Entry 9F3R (electron microscopy, 4.30 A resolution (low resolution: residue-level contacts below are approximate; hydrogen-bond / salt-bridge calls are withheld)); this record covers chains T and C of the 14 polymer chains in the assembly.

== Chain T ==
Protein: Microtubule-associated protein RP/EB family member 3
Source organism: Homo sapiens
Reference sequence: Q9UPY8 (MARE3_HUMAN); residue numbers follow UniProt; this construct covers 1-131
Chain sequence (131 residues; numbered 1 to 131; the number before each row is that of its first residue):
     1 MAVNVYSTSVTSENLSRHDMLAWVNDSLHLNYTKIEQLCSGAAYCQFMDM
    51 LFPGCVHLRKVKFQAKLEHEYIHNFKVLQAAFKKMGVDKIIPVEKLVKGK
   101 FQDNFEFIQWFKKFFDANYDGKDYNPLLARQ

== Chain C ==
Protein: Detyrosinated tubulin alpha-1B chain
Source organism: Homo sapiens
Reference sequence: P68363 (TBA1B_HUMAN); residue numbers follow UniProt; this construct covers 1-37, 47-441
Chain sequence (453 residues; each row starts with the number of its first residue; note: 6 numbers in that range are skipped by the numbering (no residue carries them; nothing is unmodelled there); a row labelled like 37A-37E holds insertion residues (37A, then the next letters in order)):
     1 MRECISIHVGQAGVQIGNACWELYCLEHGIQPDGQMP
37A-37E SDKTI
    40 HHH
42A-42M HHHGGGHHHFNTF
    47 DSFNTFFSETGAGKHVPRAVFVDLEPTVIDEVRTGTYRQLFHPEQLITGK
    97 EDAANNYARGHYTIGKEIIDLVLDRIRKLADQCTGLQGFLVFHSFGGGTG
   147 SGFTSLLMERLSVDYGKKSKLEFSIYPAPQVSTAVVEPYNSILTTHTTLE
   197 HSDCAFMVDNEAIYDICRRNLDIERPTYTNLNRLISQIVSSITASLRFDG
   247 ALNVDLTQFQTNLVPYPRIHFPLATYAPVISAEKAYHEQLSVAEITNACF
   297 EPANQMVKCDPRHGKYMACCLLYRGDVVPKDVNAAIATIKTKRSIQFVDW
   347 CPTGFKVGINYQPPTVVPGGDLAKVQRAVCMLSNTTAIAEAWARLDHKFD
   397 LMYAKRAFVHWYVGEGMEEGEFSEAREDMAALEKDYEEVGVDSVE
Unresolved in the structure: 37A-37E, 42A-42M
Differences from the reference sequence: linker (40-42, 42A-42M); engineered mutation Gln-254 (Glu in P68363)
Bound ions: Mg2+: Glu-71 (together with GTP)
Residues lining bound ligands:
  - GTP (guanosine-5'-triphosphate), molecule 1: Gly-10, Gln-11, Ala-12, Gln-15, Glu-71, Asp-98, Ala-99, Ala-100, Asn-101, Ser-140, Gly-143, Gly-144, Thr-145, Ile-171, Thr-179, Glu-183, Asn-206, Tyr-224, Leu-227, Asn-228
  - GTP, molecule 2: Ala-247, Leu-248, Asn-249, Gln-254
UniProt features mapped onto this chain:
  - motif: Met-1 to Cys-4 (MREC motif)
  - binding site (GTP): Gly-10, Gln-11, Ala-12, Gln-15, Glu-71, Ala-99, Ser-140, Gly-143, Gly-144, Thr-145, Gly-146, Thr-179, Glu-183, Asn-206, Tyr-224, Asn-228, Leu-252
  - modified residue: Lys-37C (N6,N6,N6-trimethyllysine), Ser-48 (Phosphoserine), Ser-232 (Phosphoserine), Tyr-282 (3'-nitrotyrosine), Arg-339 (Omega-N-methylarginine), Ser-439 (Phosphoserine)
  - binding site (Mg(2+)): Glu-71
  - cross-link (Glycyl lysine isopeptide (Lys-Gly)): Lys-326 (interchain with G-Cter in ubiquitin), Lys-370 (interchain with G-Cter in ubiquitin)
From the paper describing this entry:
  - mutagenesis - E254Q: abolished catalytic activity on GTP

== How chain T and chain C interact ==
Pairs across the interface - 9 pairs, chain T then chain C:
  Lys-76(T) / Lys-336(C)
  Lys-76(T) / Thr-337(C)
  Lys-76(T) / Gln-342(C)
  Gln-79(T) / Thr-337(C)
  Gln-79(T) / Arg-339(C)
  Ala-80(T) / Gln-342(C)
  Ile-90(T) / Arg-339(C)
  Val-93(T) / Thr-337(C)
  Glu-94(T) / Thr-337(C)
Also at the interface, not in a pair above, chain T (10 interface residues in all): Lys-60, Ile-72, Val-87, Asp-88
Also at the interface, not in a pair above, chain C (8 interface residues in all): Ala-333, Thr-334, Lys-338, Asp-345

== In short ==
10 residues of chain T face 8 of chain C across their interface. Bound to chain C: GTP. UniProt lists 17
GTP-binding residues and Mg2+-binding residue Glu-71(C) on chain C. From the paper: E254Q of chain C abolishes
catalytic activity on GTP.
Chain T is Microtubule-associated protein RP/EB family member 3 and chain C is Detyrosinated tubulin alpha-1B
chain, both from Homo sapiens; the structure, 13pf E254Q microtubule from recombinant human tubulin decorated
with EB3, was determined by electron microscopy (same publication as 9F3B, 9F3H and 9F3S).
